Entry 9F61 (electron microscopy, 2.55 A resolution); this record covers chains 3A and 3D of the 12 polymer chains in the assembly.

Chain 3A:
Name: Cytochrome c oxidase subunit 1
Organism: Chlamydomonas reinhardtii
Notes: EC 7.1.1.9
Reference sequence: P08681 (COX1_CHLRE); residues 1-505 here = UniProt positions 1-505
Sequence (505 residues; each row starts with the number of its first residue):
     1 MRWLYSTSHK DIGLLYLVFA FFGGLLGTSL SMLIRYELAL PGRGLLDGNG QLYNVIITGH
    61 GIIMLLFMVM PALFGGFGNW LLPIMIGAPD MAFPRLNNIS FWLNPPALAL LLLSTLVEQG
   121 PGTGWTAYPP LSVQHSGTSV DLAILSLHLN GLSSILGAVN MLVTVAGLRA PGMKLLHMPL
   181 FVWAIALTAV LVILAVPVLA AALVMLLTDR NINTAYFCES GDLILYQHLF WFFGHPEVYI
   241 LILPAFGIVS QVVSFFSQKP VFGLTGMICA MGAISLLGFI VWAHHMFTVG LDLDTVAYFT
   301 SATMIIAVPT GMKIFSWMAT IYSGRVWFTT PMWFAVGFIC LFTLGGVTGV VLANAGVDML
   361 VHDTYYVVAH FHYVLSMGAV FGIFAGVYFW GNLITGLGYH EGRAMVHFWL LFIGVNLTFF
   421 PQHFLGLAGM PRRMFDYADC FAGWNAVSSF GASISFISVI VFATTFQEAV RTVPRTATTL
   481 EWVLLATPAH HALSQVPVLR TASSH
Not modelled in the structure: 505
Bound ions: Cu ion: His235, His284, His285; Mg2+: Asp363 (shared with 1 residue of chain 3C); heme a Fe site 1 near His370 (its only coordinating residue here); heme a Fe site 2 near His372 (its only coordinating residue here)
Residues lining bound ligands:
  - heme a (HEA), molecule 1: Leu17, Ala20, Phe21, Gly24, Thr28, Ser31, Ile34, Arg35, Tyr53, Ile57, Thr58, His60, Gly61, Met64, Leu65, Met68, Val69, Ala72, Gly124, Trp125, Tyr365, Val368, Phe371, His372, Leu375, Ser376, Val380, Ile383, Phe384, Val387, Leu411, Val415, Thr418, Phe419, Gln422, Arg432, Arg433, Met434, Ala452, Val459, Phe462
  - heme a (HEA), molecule 2: Trp125, Trp231, Val238, Tyr239, Ile242, His284, His285, Thr303, Ile306, Ala307, Thr310, Gly311, Ile314, Phe342, Thr343, Gly346, Val347, Gly349, Val350, Leu352, Ala353, Asp358, His362, Val367, His370, Phe371, Val374, Leu375, Arg432
  - phosphatidylcholine (PC7; (7S)-4-hydroxy-N,N,N-trimethyl-9-oxo-7-[(palmitoyloxy)methyl]-3,5,8-trioxa-4-phosphahexacosan-1-aminium 4-oxide): His228, Trp282, Leu291, Asp292, Thr295, Phe299
  - phosphatidylglycerol (PGT; (1S)-2-{[{[(2R)-2,3-dihydroxypropyl]oxy}(hydroxy)phosphoryl]oxy}-1-[(palmitoyloxy)methyl]ethyl stearate): Ala92, Phe93, Pro94, Arg95, Leu96, Ile99, Leu152, Leu156
  - phosphatidylethanolamine (PTY), molecule 1: Leu145, His148, Val204, Leu207, Ile212
  - phosphatidylethanolamine (PTY), molecule 2: Leu344, Val347, Thr348, Phe420, His423, Phe424, Leu427
Curated features (UniProtKB/Swiss-Prot):
  - binding site (Ca(2+)): Glu37, Gly42
  - binding site (Fe(II)-heme a): His60, His372
  - binding site (Cu cation): His235, Tyr239, His284, His285
  - binding site (O2): Tyr239
  - binding site (Mg(2+)): His362, Asp363
  - binding site (heme a3): His370
  - cross-link: His235 to Tyr239 (1'-histidyl-3'-tyrosine (His-Tyr))

Chain 3D:
Name: Cytochrome c oxidase subunit 3
Organism: Chlamydomonas reinhardtii
Reference sequence: Q9FV97 (Q9FV97_CHLRE); residues -105 to 276 here correspond to UniProt positions 1-382 (UniProt number = residue number + 106)
Sequence (382 residues; numbered -105 to 276; the number before each row is that of its first residue; numbers below 1 keep their minus sign (Met-105 is residue -105)):
  -105 MRSQLLRFLT RAPAGFSQEG LQALRAGLTS GEASGLLQSS AFGRQNESAA PRGLGFGKMA
   -45 LPLSFQGHLM STLASANGDD KKEPTTGALA QQPQVPNALA ALPPRGTRTM GSHAAGHQTA
    15 KEFYMEHIGK RHPFHVLPPS PWPMLAGWGT YVSCLGMAAW FHNMPTGGAL MAFGMANIAW
    75 TAITWWRDCA IEGDMGMHTE VVRKNFISGM WAFIVSEALL FVGLLWACLH LGMSPSVALQ
   135 MQWPPVGIEP IGWDKRALVM SAVLAASYYS ANVAMVAKDP KVVMGALATT IGLGAMFLAD
   195 QYLEYNETPF TITDSPYGTT FFVTTGFHGM HVLLGSLYLT AALMMYKRTH NAGAALKSSI
   255 LYWHFVDIVW IAVYGIIYVG QY
Not modelled in the structure: -105 to 10
Residues lining bound ligands:
  - 1,2-diacyl-glycerol-3-sn-phosphate (3PH): Trp80, Cys83, Ala84, Gly87, His92, Arg97, Phe100, Met104, Phe107, Leu228, Leu231, Tyr232, Ala235, Met239, Ala246, Gly247, Ala248, Ala249, Tyr256
  - phosphatidylcholine (PC7; (7S)-4-hydroxy-N,N,N-trimethyl-9-oxo-7-[(palmitoyloxy)methyl]-3,5,8-trioxa-4-phosphahexacosan-1-aminium 4-oxide): Trp120, Leu123, His124, Met127, Ser128
  - phosphatidylglycerol (PGT; (1S)-2-{[{[(2R)-2,3-dihydroxypropyl]oxy}(hydroxy)phosphoryl]oxy}-1-[(palmitoyloxy)methyl]ethyl stearate): His29, Leu31, Ala76, Trp79, Trp80, Cys83, Glu86, His92, Phe100, Gly103, Phe107
  - phosphatidylethanolamine (PTY): Met51, Phe55, Tyr199, Asn200, Thr202, Phe204, Thr205, Ile206, Phe216, Val217, Gly220, Phe221

Chain 3A / chain 3D interface:
Pairs across the interface (87; chain 3A residue first):
  Tyr5(3A) - Pro33(3D)
  Tyr5(3A) - Ser34(3D)  hydrogen bond (backbone-backbone)
  Tyr5(3A) - Pro35(3D)  hydrophobic
  Thr7(3A) - Leu31(3D)  hydrogen bond (side chain-backbone)
  Thr7(3A) - Pro32(3D)
  Pro89(3A) - His26(3D)
  Pro89(3A) - Phe28(3D)  hydrophobic
  Phe93(3A) - Asn99(3D)
  Phe93(3A) - Phe100(3D)  hydrophobic
  Pro94(3A) - Leu31(3D)
  Arg95(3A) - Leu31(3D)
  Arg95(3A) - Ser34(3D)
  Arg95(3A) - Pro37(3D)
  Arg95(3A) - Trp79(3D)
  Arg95(3A) - Asp82(3D)
  Arg95(3A) - Cys83(3D)  hydrogen bond
  Arg95(3A) - Glu86(3D)  salt bridge
  Leu96(3A) - Trp79(3D)
  Asn98(3A) - Pro37(3D)
  Ile99(3A) - Pro37(3D)
  Ile99(3A) - Ala40(3D)  hydrophobic
  Ile99(3A) - Trp79(3D)  hydrophobic
  Trp102(3A) - Pro37(3D)
  Trp102(3A) - Gly41(3D)
  Trp102(3A) - Trp42(3D)
  Leu103(3A) - Thr44(3D)
  Pro106(3A) - Gly41(3D)
  Pro106(3A) - Trp42(3D)  hydrophobic
  Pro106(3A) - Tyr45(3D)  hydrophobic
  Ala109(3A) - Tyr45(3D)  hydrophobic
  Leu110(3A) - Tyr45(3D)  hydrophobic
  Leu110(3A) - Cys48(3D)  hydrophobic
  Leu113(3A) - Tyr45(3D)
  Leu113(3A) - Leu49(3D)  hydrophobic
  Gly137(3A) - His56(3D)  hydrogen bond (backbone-side chain)
  Thr138(3A) - Ala52(3D)
  Asp141(3A) - His56(3D)  salt bridge
  Leu142(3A) - Ala52(3D)  hydrophobic
  Leu145(3A) - Cys48(3D)
  Ile155(3A) - Ser110(3D)
  Val159(3A) - Ala106(3D)  hydrophobic
  Val163(3A) - Asn99(3D)
  Val163(3A) - Gly103(3D)
  Gly167(3A) - Phe28(3D)
  Gly167(3A) - Asn99(3D)
  Leu168(3A) - Phe28(3D)  hydrophobic
  Leu168(3A) - Asn99(3D)
  Ile193(3A) - Val109(3D)  hydrophobic
  Ile193(3A) - Ser110(3D)
  Leu194(3A) - Leu113(3D)
  Pro197(3A) - Ser110(3D)
  Pro197(3A) - Leu114(3D)
  Ala201(3A) - Leu114(3D)  hydrophobic
  Met205(3A) - Gly117(3D)
  Met205(3A) - Leu118(3D)  hydrophobic
  Met205(3A) - Ala121(3D)  hydrophobic
  Leu207(3A) - Phe55(3D)  hydrophobic
  Arg210(3A) - His56(3D)
  Asn211(3A) - Phe55(3D)
  Asn211(3A) - His56(3D)  hydrogen bond
  Ile212(3A) - Thr207(3D)
  Asn213(3A) - Thr207(3D)
  Thr214(3A) - Ile206(3D)
  Thr214(3A) - Thr213(3D)
  Ala215(3A) - Ser209(3D)
  Ala215(3A) - Pro210(3D)
  Ala215(3A) - Thr213(3D)  hydrogen bond (backbone-side chain)
  Tyr216(3A) - Ala121(3D)  hydrophobic
  Tyr216(3A) - Thr213(3D)
  Tyr216(3A) - Thr214(3D)
  Tyr216(3A) - Val217(3D)
  Glu219(3A) - Ala132(3D)
  Ser220(3A) - Ser130(3D)
  Ser220(3A) - Ala132(3D)
  Ser220(3A) - Leu133(3D)
  Ser220(3A) - Pro210(3D)
  Asp222(3A) - His124(3D)  salt bridge
  Asp222(3A) - Leu125(3D)
  Leu225(3A) - Ala121(3D)  hydrophobic
  Leu225(3A) - His124(3D)
  Leu229(3A) - Gly117(3D)
  Leu229(3A) - Trp120(3D)  hydrophobic
  Phe232(3A) - Trp120(3D)  hydrophobic
  His491(3A) - Val30(3D)
  Ser494(3A) - Arg25(3D)  hydrogen bond (backbone-side chain)
  Gln495(3A) - Arg25(3D)
  Val496(3A) - His26(3D)
Other interface residues (no listed pair), chain 3A (57 interface residues in all): Leu4, Pro105, Leu149, Val198, Ala200, Val204, Gly221, His228, Trp282
Other interface residues (no listed pair), chain 3D (58 interface residues in all): His21, Ile22, Trp36, Met38, Met51, Met58, Val95, Ser102, Phe107, Phe221

In short:
57 residues of chain 3A face 58 of chain 3D across their interface, with 7 hydrogen bonds and 3 salt bridges.
Polar contacts include Arg95(3A)-Glu86(3D), Asp141(3A)-His56(3D) and Asp222(3A)-His124(3D).
Chain 3A is Cytochrome c oxidase subunit 1 and chain 3D is Cytochrome c oxidase subunit 3, both from
Chlamydomonas reinhardtii; the structure, Structure of the Chlamydomonas reinhardtii respiratory complex IV
from respiratory supercomplex, was determined by electron microscopy together with 9F5X, 9F5Y, 9F5Z, 9F60 and
9F62 from the same study.
